PDB entry 9D3K | electron microscopy, 2.70 A resolution | chains G and I of the 12 polymer chains in the assembly

[Chain G]
Protein: Histone H2A type 2-A
From: Homo sapiens
UniProt: Q6FI13 (H2A2A_HUMAN); residues 15-116 here correspond to UniProt positions 16-117 (UniProt number = residue number + 1)
Amino-acid sequence (102 residues; row label = number of the first residue in the row):
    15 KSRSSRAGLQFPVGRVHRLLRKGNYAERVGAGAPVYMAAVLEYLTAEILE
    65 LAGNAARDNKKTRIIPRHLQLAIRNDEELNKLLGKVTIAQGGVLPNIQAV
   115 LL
Disordered / not traced: 15-16, 115-116

[Chain I]
Molecule: 601 DNA
Sequence (94 nucleotides; row label = number of the first residue in the row; numbers below 1 keep their minus sign (DT-47 is residue -47)):
   -47 TCAATTGGTCGTAGACAGCTCTAGCACCGCTTAAACGCACGTACGCGCTG
     3 TCCCCCGCGTTTTAACCGCCAAGGGGATTACTCCCTAGTCTCCA

[Chain G / chain I interface]
Contacting residue pairs (6):
  Arg17(G) with DT-43(I), hydrogen bond to the phosphate
  Arg20(G) with DT-42(I), salt bridge to the phosphate
  Gly28(G) with DT-43(I), phosphate contact
  Arg32(G) with DA-45(I), phosphate contact; DA-44(I), salt bridge to the phosphate
  Arg42(G) with DA-35(I), sugar contact
Other interface residues (no listed pair), chain G (6 interface residues in all): Ser18
Other interface residues (no listed pair), chain I (6 interface residues in all): DG-34

[Overview]
Chain G and chain I each contribute 6 residues to their interface, with 1 hydrogen bond and 2 salt bridges.
Polar pairs include Arg17(G)-DT-43(I), Arg20(G)-DT-42(I) and Arg32(G)-DA-44(I).
Here chain G is Histone H2A type 2-A (Homo sapiens) and chain I is 601 DNA. Entry 9D3K (Two Dsup molecules in
complex with the nucleosome open from both sides) was determined by electron microscopy (same publication as
9D3L, 9D3N, 9D3O, 9D3Q, 9D3R, 9D3S and 9D3T).
